Entry 3OEL (X-ray diffraction, 1.90 A resolution); this record covers chain A.

== Chain A ==
Protein: Glutamate [NMDA] receptor subunit epsilon-4
Source organism: Rattus norvegicus
Reference sequence: Q62645 (NMDE4_RAT); the construct has insertions or renumbered stretches relative to UniProt, so the offset changes along the chain: 2-142 = UniProt 424-564; 145-286 = UniProt 686-827
Amino-acid sequence (286 residues; each row starts with the number of its first residue):
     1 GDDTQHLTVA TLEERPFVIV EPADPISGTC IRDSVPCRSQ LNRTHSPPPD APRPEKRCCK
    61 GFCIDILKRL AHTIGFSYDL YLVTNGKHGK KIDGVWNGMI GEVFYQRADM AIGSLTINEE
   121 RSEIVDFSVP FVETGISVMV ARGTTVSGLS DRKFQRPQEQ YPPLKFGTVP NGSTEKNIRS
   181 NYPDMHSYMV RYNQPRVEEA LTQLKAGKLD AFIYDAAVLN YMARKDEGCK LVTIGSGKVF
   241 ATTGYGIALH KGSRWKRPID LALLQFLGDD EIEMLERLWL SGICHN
Unresolved in the structure: 1-4, 41-56, 285-286
Differences from the reference sequence: expression tag (1); linker (143-144)
Cystine bridges: C30-C58, C37-C59, C229-C284
Small-molecule neighbours: D-glutamic acid (DGL): H88, S114, L115, T116, R121, V169, G172, S173, T174, E175, Y214, D215, Y245
UniProt features mapped onto this chain:
  - binding site (L-glutamate): S114, T116, R121, S173, T174, D215
  - glycosylation (N-linked (GlcNAc...) asparagine): N42, N171
Reported in the primary citation:
  - contacts within the chain: Y182-V239 (hydrophobic contact), Y182-F240 (hydrophobic contact)
  - binding site for D-glutamic acid: S114, T116, R121, S173, T174
  - conformationally variable residues (loop rearrangement): I234 to A241

== Overview ==
Ligands of chain A: D-glutamic acid. From UniProt: 6 L-glutamate-binding residues. From the paper: a binding
site for D-glutamic acid at S114, T116 and R121 among others; conformational variability at I234.
Chain A is Glutamate [NMDA] receptor subunit epsilon-4 (Rattus norvegicus); the structure, Crystal structure
of GluN2D ligand-binding core in complex with D-glutamate, was determined by X-ray diffraction together with
3OEK, 3OEM and 3OEN from the same study.
